5YK4 - chains A and B; structure by X-ray diffraction, 2.97 A resolution.

[Chain A (and B)]
Molecule: DNA mismatch repair protein MutS
From: Neisseria gonorrhoeae (strain ATCC 700825 / FA 1090)
Notes: chain B of this document is another copy of the same molecule, construct and numbering; everything in this record applies to it too
UniProt: Q5F5J4 (MUTS_NEIG1); residue numbers follow UniProt; this construct covers 1-814
Chain sequence (819 residues; row label = number of the first residue in the row; numbers below 1 keep their minus sign (Gly-4 is residue -4)):
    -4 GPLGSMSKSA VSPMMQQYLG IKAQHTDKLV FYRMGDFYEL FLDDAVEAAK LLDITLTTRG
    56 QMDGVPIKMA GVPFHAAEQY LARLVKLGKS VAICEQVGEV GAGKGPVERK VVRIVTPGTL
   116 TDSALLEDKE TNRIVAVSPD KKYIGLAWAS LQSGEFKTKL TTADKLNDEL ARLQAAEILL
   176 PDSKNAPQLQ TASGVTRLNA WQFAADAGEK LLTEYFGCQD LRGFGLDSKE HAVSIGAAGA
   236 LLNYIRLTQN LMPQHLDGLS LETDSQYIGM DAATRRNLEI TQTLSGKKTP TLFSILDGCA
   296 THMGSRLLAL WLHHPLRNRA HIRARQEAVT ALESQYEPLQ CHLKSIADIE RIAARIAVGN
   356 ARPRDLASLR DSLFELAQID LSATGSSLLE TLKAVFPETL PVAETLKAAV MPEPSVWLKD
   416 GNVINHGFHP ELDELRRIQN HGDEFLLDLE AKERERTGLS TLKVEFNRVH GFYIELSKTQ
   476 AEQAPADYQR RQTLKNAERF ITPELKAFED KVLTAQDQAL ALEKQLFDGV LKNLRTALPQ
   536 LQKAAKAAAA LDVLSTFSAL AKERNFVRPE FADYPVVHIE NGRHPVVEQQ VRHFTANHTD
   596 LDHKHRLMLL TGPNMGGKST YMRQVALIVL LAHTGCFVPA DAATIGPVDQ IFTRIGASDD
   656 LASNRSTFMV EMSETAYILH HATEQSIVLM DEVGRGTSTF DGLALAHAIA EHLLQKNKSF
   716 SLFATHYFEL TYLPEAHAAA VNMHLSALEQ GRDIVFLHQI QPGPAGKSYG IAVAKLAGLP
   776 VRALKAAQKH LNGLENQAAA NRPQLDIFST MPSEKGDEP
Not modelled in the structure: -4 to -2, 95-100, 651-660, 786-814 (chain B: -4 to 3, 650-664, 786-814)
Construct notes: expression tag (-4 to 0)
Swiss-Prot annotation at these positions:
  - binding site (ATP): Gly607 to Ser614
Ligand contacts: ADP (adenosine-5'-diphosphate): Val582, Val586, His588, Phe589, Thr590, Asn592, Pro608, Asn609, Met610, Gly611, Gly612, Lys613, Ser614, Thr615, His753
What the authors report for this chain:
  - catalytic residues: Glu687
  - mutagenesis - E687A: decreased catalytic activity on ATP
  - conformationally variable residues (domain motion, loop rearrangement): Thr488, Gly607 to Thr615, Met738 to Leu779
  - contacts within the chain: Met610-His753 (backbone contact)
  - mutagenesis - E687A: unchanged binding to heteroduplex DNA bearing a G:T mismatch

[How chain A and chain B interact]
Residue-residue contacts (60):
  Gly607(A) - Thr692(B)
  Asn609(A) - Gly691(B)
  Thr662(A) - Asn609(B)
  Met664(A) - Asp748(B)
  Ala671(A) - Val768(B)
  His675(A) - Val768(B)
  Arg690(A) - Arg690(B)
  Gly691(A) - His721(B)
  Thr692(A) - Gly607(B)
  Thr692(A) - His721(B)  hydrogen bond (backbone-side chain)
  Thr692(A) - Lys762(B)
  Thr692(A) - Ser763(B)
  Ser693(A) - His721(B)
  Ser693(A) - Phe723(B)
  Ser693(A) - Ala760(B)
  Thr694(A) - His721(B)  hydrogen bond (backbone-backbone)
  Thr694(A) - Tyr722(B)
  Thr694(A) - Phe723(B)  hydrogen bond (side chain-backbone)
  Thr694(A) - Glu724(B)  hydrogen bond
  Phe695(A) - Phe723(B)  hydrophobic
  Phe695(A) - Glu724(B)
  Phe695(A) - Lys784(B)
  Asp696(A) - Ser763(B)  hydrogen bond
  Ala699(A) - Arg777(B)
  Ala699(A) - Lys780(B)
  Ala699(A) - Ala781(B)
  Leu700(A) - Ile766(B)  hydrophobic
  Leu700(A) - Arg777(B)
  His702(A) - Val776(B)
  His702(A) - Lys780(B)
  Ala703(A) - Gly773(B)
  Ala703(A) - Val776(B)  hydrophobic
  Glu706(A) - Val776(B)
  His707(A) - Ala772(B)
  His721(A) - Gly691(B)
  His721(A) - Thr692(B)  hydrogen bond (side chain-backbone)
  His721(A) - Ser693(B)
  His721(A) - Thr694(B)  hydrogen bond (backbone-backbone)
  Tyr722(A) - Thr694(B)
  Phe723(A) - Ser693(B)
  Phe723(A) - Thr694(B)  hydrogen bond (backbone-side chain)
  Phe723(A) - Phe695(B)  hydrophobic
  Glu724(A) - Thr694(B)  hydrogen bond
  Glu724(A) - Phe695(B)
  Ser763(A) - Asp696(B)
  Tyr764(A) - Thr692(B)
  Tyr764(A) - Asp696(B)  hydrogen bond (backbone-side chain)
  Tyr764(A) - Leu700(B)
  Gly765(A) - Leu700(B)
  Lys770(A) - Ser668(B)
  Lys770(A) - Ala671(B)
  Leu771(A) - Ala671(B)  hydrophobic
  Ala772(A) - Leu674(B)  hydrophobic
  Leu774(A) - His707(B)
  Leu774(A) - Lys711(B)
  Arg777(A) - Ala703(B)
  Ala778(A) - Ala699(B)
  Ala778(A) - Leu700(B)
  Ala778(A) - Ala703(B)
  Ala781(A) - Ala699(B)  hydrophobic
Interface residues without a listed pair, chain A (40 interface residues in all): Pro608, Met610, Phe663, Met667, Lys762, Ala767, Ala782
Interface residues without a listed pair, chain B (41 interface residues in all): Pro608, Met610, Val665, Tyr727, Ala767, Ala769, Lys770

[Summary]
The interface between chain A and chain B involves 40 residues on one side and 41 on the other; the contacts
include 10 hydrogen bonds. Among the polar pairs are Thr692(A)-His721(B), Thr694(A)-Phe723(B) and
Thr694(A)-Glu724(B). Ligands of chain A: ADP. The paper reports the catalytic residue Glu687(A); E687A of
chain A reduces catalytic activity on ATP.
Both chains are DNA mismatch repair protein MutS (Neisseria gonorrhoeae (strain ATCC 700825 / FA 1090)). Entry
5YK4 (Mismatch Repair Protein) was determined by X-ray diffraction (same publication as 5X9W).
